Entry 6KZ0 (X-ray diffraction, 2.40 A resolution); this record covers chains A and B of the 3 polymer chains in the assembly.

Chain A:
Molecule: Genome polyprotein
Source organism: Human rhinovirus 14
Notes: EC 3.4.22.29, 3.6.1.15, 3.4.22.28, 2.7.7.48
Reference sequence: P03303 (POLG_HRV14); residues 1-182 here correspond to UniProt positions 1538-1719 (UniProt number = residue number + 1537)
Sequence (184 residues; row label = number of the first residue in the row; numbers below 1 keep their minus sign (Gly-1 is residue -1)):
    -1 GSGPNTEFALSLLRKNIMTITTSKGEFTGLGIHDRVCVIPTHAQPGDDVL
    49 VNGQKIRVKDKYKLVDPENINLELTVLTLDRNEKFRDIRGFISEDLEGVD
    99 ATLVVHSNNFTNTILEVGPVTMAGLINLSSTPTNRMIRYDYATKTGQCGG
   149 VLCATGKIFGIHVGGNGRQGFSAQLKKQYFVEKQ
Not modelled in the structure: 64-69, 122-132, 180-182
Construct notes: expression tag (-1 to 0)
Swiss-Prot annotation at these positions:
  - active site (For protease 3C activity): His40, Glu71, Cys146
  - site: Gln182 (Cleavage)
What the authors report for this chain:
  - conformationally variable residues (order/disorder transition): Asp64 to Asn69, Ile124 to Met134
  - catalytic residues: His40, Glu71, Cys146 (citing earlier work)

Chain B:
Molecule: GGVV H chain
Source organism: Homo sapiens
Sequence (142 residues; numbered -2 to 139; the number before each row is that of its first residue; numbers below 1 keep their minus sign (Gly-2 is residue -2)):
    -2 GAMMAQVQLVQSGAEVKQPGSSVKVSCKTSGDIFSTYGFNWVRQAPGQGL
    48 EWMGGIAPVFDTLKYAQRFQGRLLITADESATSVYMELSSLRSDDTAVYY
    98 CARAGQGGVVGNYLDYWGQGTLVTVSSGGGGSGGGGSGGGGS
Not modelled in the structure: -2 to 3, 125-139
Disulfides: Cys24-Cys98

How chain A and chain B interact:
Residue-residue contacts (35; chain A residue first):
  Pro2(A) - Val106(B)
  Pro2(A) - Gly108(B)
  Pro2(A) - Asn109(B)
  Glu5(A) - Thr59(B)
  Glu5(A) - Lys61(B)
  Glu5(A) - Val106(B)
  Glu5(A) - Val107(B)  hydrogen bond (side chain-backbone)
  Glu5(A) - Gly108(B)  hydrogen bond (side chain-backbone)
  Phe6(A) - Phe57(B)  hydrophobic
  Phe6(A) - Gly104(B)
  Phe6(A) - Gly105(B)
  Phe6(A) - Val106(B)
  Ser9(A) - Phe57(B)
  Ser9(A) - Thr59(B)  hydrogen bond
  Leu10(A) - Phe57(B)  hydrophobic
  Arg12(A) - Phe57(B)  hydrogen bond (side chain-backbone)
  Arg12(A) - Thr59(B)  hydrogen bond
  Lys13(A) - Phe57(B)
  Lys13(A) - Asp58(B)  salt bridge
  Asn14(A) - Phe57(B)
  Arg84(A) - Pro55(B)  hydrogen bond (side chain-backbone)
  Arg84(A) - Val56(B)  hydrogen bond (side chain-backbone)
  Arg84(A) - Phe57(B)
  Arg84(A) - Asp58(B)  salt bridge
  Asp85(A) - Val56(B)
  Ile86(A) - Phe57(B)  hydrophobic
  Phe89(A) - Thr33(B)
  Phe89(A) - Phe57(B)  hydrophobic
  Phe89(A) - Gly104(B)
  Phe89(A) - Gly105(B)
  Thr153(A) - Gln103(B)
  Thr153(A) - Gly104(B)
  Thr153(A) - Val106(B)
  Gly154(A) - Gln103(B)
  Gly154(A) - Gly104(B)  hydrogen bond (backbone-backbone)
Interface residues without a listed pair, chain A (15 interface residues in all): Gly88
The authors on this interface:
  - interface residues, chain A: Arg84(A), Thr153(A)

In short:
Chain A and chain B form an interface of 15 and 14 residues respectively, with 8 hydrogen bonds and 2 salt
bridges. Among the polar pairs are Lys13(A)-Asp58(B), Arg84(A)-Asp58(B) and Glu5(A)-Val107(B). Curated
annotation (UniProt) lists 3 active-site residues on chain A. The paper reports catalytic residues His40(A),
Glu71(A) and Cys146(A); interface residues Arg84(A) and Thr153(A).
Here chain A is Genome polyprotein (Human rhinovirus 14) and chain B is GGVV H chain (Homo sapiens). Entry
6KZ0 (HRV14 3C in complex with single chain antibody GGVV) was determined by X-ray diffraction.
